Entry 2VHW (X-ray diffraction, 2.00 A resolution); this record covers chains A and D of the 6 polymer chains in the assembly.

[Chain A (and D)]
Molecule: Alanine dehydrogenase
Source organism: Mycobacterium tuberculosis
Notes: EC 1.4.1.1; chain D of this document is another copy of the same molecule, construct and numbering; everything in this record applies to it too
UniProt: P30234 (DHA_MYCTU); residues 1-371 here = UniProt positions 1-371
Chain sequence (377 residues; numbered 1 to 377; the number before each row is that of its first residue):
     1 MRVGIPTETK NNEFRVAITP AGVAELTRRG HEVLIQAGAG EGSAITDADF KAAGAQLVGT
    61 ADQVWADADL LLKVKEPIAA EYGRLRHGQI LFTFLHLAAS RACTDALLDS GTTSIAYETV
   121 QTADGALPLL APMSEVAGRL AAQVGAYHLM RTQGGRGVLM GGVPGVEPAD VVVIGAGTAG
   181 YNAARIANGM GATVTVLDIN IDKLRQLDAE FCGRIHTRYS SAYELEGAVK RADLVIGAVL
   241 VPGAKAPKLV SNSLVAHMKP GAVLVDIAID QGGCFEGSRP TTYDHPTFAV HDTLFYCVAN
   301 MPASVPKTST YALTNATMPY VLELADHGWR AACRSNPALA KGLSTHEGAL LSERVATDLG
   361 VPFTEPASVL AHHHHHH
Unresolved in the structure: 372-377 (chain D: 371-377)
Metal / ion sites: Mg2+ near His327 (its only coordinating residue here)
Small-molecule neighbours: NADH (NAI; 1,4-dihydronicotinamide adenine dinucleotide): Leu130, Met133, Ser134, Ala137, Ile174, Gly175, Ala176, Gly177, Thr178, Ala179, Gly180, Leu197, Asp198, Ile199, Asn200, Lys203, Ser220, Ala238, Val239, Leu240, Val241, Leu249, Ile267, Ala268, Ile269, Asp270, Gln271, Val298, Ala299, Asn300, Met301, Pro302
What the authors report for this chain:
  - self-association interface (contacts with another copy of this molecule); pairs are residue here / residue on that copy: Asp208-Arg185 (salt bridge), Val163, Val163, Ile215
  - catalytic residues: His96, Asp270
  - mutagenesis - H96A, D270A, D270N: abolished catalytic activity
  - catalytic residues: Lys75 (proposed by the authors, not directly observed)

[Chain A / chain D interface]
Pairs across the interface (16; chain A residue first):
  Ile201(A) - Asn315(D)
  Arg205(A) - Ala131(D)
  Arg205(A) - Glu135(D)  salt bridge
  Asp208(A) - Arg139(D)  salt bridge
  Asp208(A) - Arg185(D)  salt bridge
  Ala209(A) - Tyr181(D)
  Ala209(A) - Arg185(D)
  Ala209(A) - Glu210(D)
  Cys212(A) - Arg185(D)
  Gly213(A) - Arg185(D)
  Tyr219(A) - Asn315(D)
  Tyr219(A) - Met318(D)  hydrophobic
  Tyr219(A) - Pro319(D)
  Ser221(A) - Ala21(D)
  Tyr223(A) - Pro20(D)
  Tyr223(A) - Ala21(D)  hydrophobic
Also at the interface, not in a pair above, chain D (14 interface residues in all): Pro132, Phe211, Ala316

[Summary]
Chain A and chain D form an interface of 9 and 14 residues respectively, with 3 salt bridges. Polar pairs
include Arg205(A)-Glu135(D), Asp208(A)-Arg139(D) and Asp208(A)-Arg185(D). Chain A binds NADH. The paper
reports catalytic residues His96(A), Asp270(A) and Lys75(A); H96A, D270A and D270N of chain A abolish
catalytic activity.
Chain A and chain D are both Alanine dehydrogenase (Mycobacterium tuberculosis); the structure, Crystal
structure of holo L-alanine dehydrogenase from Mycobacterium tuberculosis in the open and closed conformation,
was determined by X-ray diffraction, deposited together with 2VHV, 2VHX, 2VHY and 2VHZ.
